Entry 7Z8E (X-ray diffraction, 1.58 A resolution); this record covers chains A and B of the 3 polymer chains in the assembly.

== Chain A ==
Name: ABC transporter substrate-binding protein
Source organism: Sinorhizobium meliloti
Reference sequence: A0A222JNH8 (A0A222JNH8_RHIML); residues 1-589 here correspond to UniProt positions 31-619 (UniProt number = residue number + 30)
Amino-acid sequence (610 residues; each row starts with the number of its first residue; numbers below 1 keep their minus sign (Met-20 is residue -20)):
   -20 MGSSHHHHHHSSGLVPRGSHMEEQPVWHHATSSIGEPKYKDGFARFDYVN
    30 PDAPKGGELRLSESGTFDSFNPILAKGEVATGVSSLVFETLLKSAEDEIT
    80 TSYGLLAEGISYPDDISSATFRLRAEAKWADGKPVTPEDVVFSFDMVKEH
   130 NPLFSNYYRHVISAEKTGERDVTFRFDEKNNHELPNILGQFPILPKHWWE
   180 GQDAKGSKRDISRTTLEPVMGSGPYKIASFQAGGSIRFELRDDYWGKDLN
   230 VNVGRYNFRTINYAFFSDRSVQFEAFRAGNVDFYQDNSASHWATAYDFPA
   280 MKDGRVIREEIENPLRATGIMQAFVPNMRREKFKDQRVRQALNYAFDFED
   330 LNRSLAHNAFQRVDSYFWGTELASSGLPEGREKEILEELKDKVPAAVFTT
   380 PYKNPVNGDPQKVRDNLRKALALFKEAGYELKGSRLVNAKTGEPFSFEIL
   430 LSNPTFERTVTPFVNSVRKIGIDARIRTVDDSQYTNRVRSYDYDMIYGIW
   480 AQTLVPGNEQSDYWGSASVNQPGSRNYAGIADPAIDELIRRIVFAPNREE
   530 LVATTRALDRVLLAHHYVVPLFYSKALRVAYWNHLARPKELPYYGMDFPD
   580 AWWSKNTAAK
Not modelled in the structure: -20 to -1
Construct notes: initiating methionine (-20); expression tag (-19 to 0)
Ion coordination: Mg2+ near Asp579 (its only coordinating residue here)

== Chain B ==
Name: Gly-ser-asp-val-ala
Source organism: Sinorhizobium meliloti
Amino-acid sequence (5 residues; each row starts with the number of its first residue):
     2 GSDVA

== Interface between chain A and chain B ==
Residue-residue contacts (27):
  Asn266(A) - Ser3(B)
  Asn266(A) - Asp4(B)
  Asn266(A) - Val5(B)  hydrogen bond (backbone-backbone)
  Ser267(A) - Val5(B)
  Ser267(A) - Ala6(B)  hydrogen bond (side chain-backbone)
  Ala268(A) - Val5(B)  hydrogen bond (backbone-backbone)
  Ala268(A) - Ala6(B)
  Ser269(A) - Ala6(B)  hydrogen bond (backbone-backbone)
  Gln301(A) - Ser3(B)
  Gln301(A) - Asp4(B)  hydrogen bond (side chain-backbone)
  Leu334(A) - Ala6(B)
  Ala335(A) - Ala6(B)
  Phe339(A) - Asp4(B)
  Phe339(A) - Val5(B)
  Phe435(A) - Ser3(B)
  Phe435(A) - Val5(B)  hydrophobic
  Arg437(A) - Ala6(B)  hydrogen bond (side chain-backbone)
  Thr438(A) - Val5(B)
  Thr438(A) - Ala6(B)  hydrogen bond (side chain-backbone)
  Tyr476(A) - Asp4(B)  hydrogen bond (side chain-backbone)
  Tyr476(A) - Val5(B)
  Ile478(A) - Gly2(B)
  Ile478(A) - Ser3(B)
  Phe551(A) - Asp4(B)
  Tyr552(A) - Gly2(B)  hydrogen bond (side chain-backbone)
  Tyr552(A) - Asp4(B)
  Ser553(A) - Asp4(B)  hydrogen bond
Interface residues without a listed pair, chain A (18 interface residues in all): Thr434, Arg557

== In short ==
Chain A and chain B form an interface of 18 and 5 residues respectively; the contacts include 10 hydrogen
bonds. Polar pairs include Ser267(A)-Ala6(B), Gln301(A)-Asp4(B) and Arg437(A)-Ala6(B).
Chain A is ABC transporter substrate-binding protein and chain B is Gly-ser-asp-val-ala, both from
Sinorhizobium meliloti; the structure, Crystal structure of the substrate-binding protein YejA from S.
meliloti in complex with peptide fragment, was determined by X-ray diffraction.
